5AVC - chains C and J of the 10 polymer chains in the assembly; structure by X-ray diffraction, 2.40 A resolution.

# Chain C
Protein: Histone H2A type 1-B/E
Source organism: Homo sapiens
Reference sequence: P04908 (H2A1B_HUMAN); residues 0-129 here correspond to UniProt positions 1-130 (UniProt number = residue number + 1)
Amino-acid sequence (133 residues; each row starts with the number of its first residue; numbers below 1 keep their minus sign (Gly-3 is residue -3)):
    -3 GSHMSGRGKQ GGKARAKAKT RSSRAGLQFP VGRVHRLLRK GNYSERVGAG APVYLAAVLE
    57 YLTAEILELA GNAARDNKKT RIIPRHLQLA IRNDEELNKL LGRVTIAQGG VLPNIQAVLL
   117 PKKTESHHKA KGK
Not modelled in the structure: -3 to 12, 119-129
Construct notes: expression tag (-3 to -1)
Swiss-Prot annotation at these positions:
  - modified residue: Ser1 (N-acetylserine), Arg3 (Citrulline), Lys5 (N6-(2-hydroxyisobutyryl)lysine), Lys9 (N6-(2-hydroxyisobutyryl)lysine), Lys13 (N6-(beta-hydroxybutyryl)lysine), Lys36 (N6-(2-hydroxyisobutyryl)lysine), Lys74 (N6-(2-hydroxyisobutyryl)lysine), Lys75 (N6-(2-hydroxyisobutyryl)lysine), Lys95 (N6-(2-hydroxyisobutyryl)lysine), Gln104 (N5-methylglutamine), Lys118 (N6-(2-hydroxyisobutyryl)lysine), Lys119 (N6-crotonyllysine), Thr120 (Phosphothreonine), Lys125 (N6-crotonyllysine)
  - cross-link (Glycyl lysine isopeptide (Lys-Gly)): Lys13 (interchain with G-Cter in ubiquitin), Lys15 (interchain with G-Cter in ubiquitin), Lys119 (interchain with G-Cter in ubiquitin)

# Chain J
Molecule: 147-nt DNA strand
Sequence (147 nucleotides; numbered -73 to 73; the number before each row is that of its first residue; numbers below 1 keep their minus sign (DA-73 is residue -73)):
   -73 ATCAATATCC ACCTGCAGAT ACTACCAAAA GTGTATTTGG AAACTGCTCC ATCAAAAGGC
   -13 ATGTTCAGCT GGATTCCAGC TGAACATGCC TTTTGATGGA GCAGTTTCCA AATACACTTT
    47 TGGTAGTATC TGCAGGTGGA TATTGAT
Metal / ion sites: Mn2+ site 1: DG-35, DG-34; Mn2+ site 2 near DG-3 (its only coordinating residue here); Mn2+ site 3 near DG5 (its only coordinating residue here); Mn2+ site 4 near DG27 (its only coordinating residue here); Mn2+ site 5 near DG48 (its only coordinating residue here); Mn2+ site 6 near DG61 (its only coordinating residue here)

# Chain C / chain J interface
Residue-residue contacts - 13 pairs, chain C then chain J:
  Arg29(C) with DG48(J), hydrogen bond to the phosphate; DG49(J), salt bridge to the phosphate
  Arg42(C) with DA38(J), hydrogen bond to the sugar; DT39(J), phosphate contact
  Val43(C) with DT39(J), hydrogen bond to the phosphate
  Gly44(C) with DA38(J), phosphate contact
  Ala45(C) with DA38(J), hydrogen bond to the phosphate
  Lys75(C) with DC59(J), phosphate contact; DA60(J), salt bridge to the phosphate
  Thr76(C) with DG58(J), sugar contact; DC59(J), hydrogen bond to the phosphate
  Arg77(C) with DG58(J), hydrogen bond to the sugar; DC59(J), hydrogen bond to the phosphate
Interface residues without a listed pair, chain C (10 interface residues in all): Glu41, Lys74

# In short
The interface between chain C and chain J involves 10 residues on one side and 7 on the other, with 7 hydrogen
bonds and 2 salt bridges. Among the polar pairs are Arg42(C)-DA38(J), Arg77(C)-DG58(J) and Arg29(C)-DG48(J).
DG-35(J) and DG-34(J) form the Mn2+ site 1.
Here chain C is Histone H2A type 1-B/E (Homo sapiens) and chain J is a 147-nt DNA strand. Entry 5AVC (human
nucleosome core particle) was determined by X-ray diffraction together with 5AV5, 5AV6, 5AV8, 5AV9 and 5AVB
from the same study.
